1KNR - chain A; structure by X-ray diffraction, 2.50 A resolution.

Chain A:
Molecule: L-aspartate oxidase
From: Escherichia coli
Notes: EC 1.4.3.16
UniProtKB: P10902 (NADB_ECOLI); numbering as in UniProt (aligned over 1-540)
Amino-acid sequence (540 residues; row label = number of the first residue in the row):
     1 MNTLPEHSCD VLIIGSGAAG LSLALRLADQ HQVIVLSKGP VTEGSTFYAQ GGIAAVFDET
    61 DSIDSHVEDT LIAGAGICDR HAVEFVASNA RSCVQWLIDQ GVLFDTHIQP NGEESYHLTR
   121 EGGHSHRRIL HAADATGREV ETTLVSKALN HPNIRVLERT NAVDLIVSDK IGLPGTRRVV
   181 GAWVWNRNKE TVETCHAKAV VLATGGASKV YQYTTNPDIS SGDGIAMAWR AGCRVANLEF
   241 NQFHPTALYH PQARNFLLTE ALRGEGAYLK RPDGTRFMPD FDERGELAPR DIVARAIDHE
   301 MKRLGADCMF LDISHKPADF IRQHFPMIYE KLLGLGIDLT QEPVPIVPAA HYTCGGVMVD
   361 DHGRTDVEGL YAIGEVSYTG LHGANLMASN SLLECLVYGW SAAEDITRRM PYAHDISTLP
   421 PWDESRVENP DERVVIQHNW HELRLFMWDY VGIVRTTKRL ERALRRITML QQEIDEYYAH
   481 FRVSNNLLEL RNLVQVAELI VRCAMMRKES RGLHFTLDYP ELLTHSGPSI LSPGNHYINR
Disordered / not traced: 1-4, 534-540
Sequence notes: engineered mutation L386 (Arg in P10902)
Bound ions: Na+: T353, G355, E375, S377
Ligand contacts: FAD (flavin-adenine dinucleotide): I14, G15, S16, G17, A18, A19, L36, S37, K38, G39, E43, G44, S45, T46, Y48, A49, Q50, G51, G52, T160, N161, A162, A203, T204, G205, T215, N216, I219, D223, M227, L257, H351, Y352, G374, E375, S389, N390, S391, L392, L393, C395
Curated features (UniProtKB/Swiss-Prot):
  - active site: R290 (Proton donor/acceptor)
  - binding site (FAD): S16 to A19, K38, S45 to G52, N161, A162, D223, E375, S391, L392
  - binding site (succinate): H244, T259, E260, S389
  - site: E121 (Important in orienting the L-aspartate substrate)
  - mutagenesis: E43 to Y48 (Loss of activity. Has largely lost both FAD and ligand-binding properties), E43 to S45 (Loss of activity. Has largely lost both FAD and ligand-binding properties), E43 (E43R: 2-fold increase in Kd for FAD. Retains 15% of specific activity), S45 (S45H: Loss of activity. Has largely lost both FAD and ligand-binding properties), E121 (E121A: Retains reduced benzyl viologen:fumarate oxidoreductase activity, with almost the same catalytic efficiency. Lacks L-aspartate:oxygen and L-aspartate:fumarate oxidoreductase activities ...), H244 (H244A: 18-fold decrease in catalytic efficiency with both oxygen and fumarate as electron acceptors. Decreases FAD binding ...), R290 (R290L: Loss of activity with both oxygen and fumarate as electron acceptors. Decreases FAD binding), H351 (H351A: 1170-fold decrease in catalytic efficiency with oxygen as electron acceptor. 83-fold decrease in catalytic efficiency with fumarate as electron acceptor. Decreases FAD binding ...)

Summary:
Ligands of chain A: flavin-adenine dinucleotide. T353, G355, E375 and S377 form the Na+ site. UniProt lists
active-site residue R290, 19 FAD-binding residues, 4 succinate-binding residues and 10 mutagenesis sites.
Chain A is L-aspartate oxidase (Escherichia coli); the structure, L-aspartate oxidase: R386L mutant, was
determined by X-ray diffraction together with 1KNP from the same study.
